Entry 5VZH (X-ray diffraction, 1.95 A resolution); this record covers chains A and T of the 4 polymer chains in the assembly.

== Chain A ==
Molecule: DNA-directed DNA/RNA polymerase mu
Source organism: Homo sapiens
Notes: EC 2.7.7.7
Reference sequence: Q9NP87 (DPOLM_HUMAN); numbering as in UniProt; present here: 134-397, 410-494
Chain sequence (354 residues; each row starts with the number of its first residue; note: 12 numbers in that range are skipped by the numbering (no residue carries them; nothing is unmodelled there)):
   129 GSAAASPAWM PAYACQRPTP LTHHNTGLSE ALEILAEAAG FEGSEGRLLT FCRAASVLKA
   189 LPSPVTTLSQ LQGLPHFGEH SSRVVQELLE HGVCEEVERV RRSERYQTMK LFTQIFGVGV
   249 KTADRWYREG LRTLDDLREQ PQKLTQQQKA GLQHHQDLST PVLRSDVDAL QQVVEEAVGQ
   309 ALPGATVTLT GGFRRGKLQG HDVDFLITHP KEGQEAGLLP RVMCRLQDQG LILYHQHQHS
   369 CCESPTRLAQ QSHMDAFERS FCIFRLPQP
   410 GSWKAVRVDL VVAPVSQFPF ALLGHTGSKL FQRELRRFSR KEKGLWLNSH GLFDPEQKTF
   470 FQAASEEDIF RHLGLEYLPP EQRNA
Disordered / not traced: 129-137, 365-383
Construct notes: expression tag (129-133); linker (410); engineered mutation His-434 (Trp in Q9NP87)
UniProt features mapped onto this chain:
  - region: Arg-323 to Asp-332 (Involved in ssDNA binding)
  - binding site (Mg(2+)): Asp-330, Asp-332, Asp-418
  - site: Gly-433 (Responsible for the low discrimination between dNTP and rNTP)
What the authors report for this chain:
  - mutagenesis - H329A (27-fold): decreased catalytic activity
  - mutagenesis - G433A (Kd 29 uM): unchanged binding to UTP
  - mutagenesis - G433A, G433S: unchanged catalytic activity

== Chain T ==
Molecule: 9-nt DNA strand
Sequence (9 nucleotides; numbered 1 to 9; the number before each row is that of its first residue):
     1 CGGCATACG

== Chain A / chain T interface ==
Pairs across the interface (24):
  Gly-174(A) with DC4(T), base contact
  Leu-177(A) with DC4(T), phosphate contact; DA5(T), phosphate contact
  Gln-364(A) with DG9(T), phosphate contact
  Phe-385(A) with DG9(T), phosphate contact
  Glu-386(A) with DC8(T), sugar contact; DG9(T), hydrogen bond to the phosphate
  Arg-387(A) with DA7(T), hydrogen bond to the base; DC8(T), hydrogen bond to the sugar; DG9(T), hydrogen bond to the phosphate
  Phe-389(A) with DG9(T), sugar contact
  Arg-442(A) with DA5(T), salt bridge to the phosphate
  Arg-445(A) with DA5(T), hydrogen bond to the base; DT6(T), hydrogen bond to the sugar
  Arg-446(A) with DC4(T), sugar contact; DA5(T), sugar contact
  Arg-449(A) with DT6(T), salt bridge to the phosphate
  Lys-450(A) with DG3(T), hydrogen bond to the phosphate; DC4(T), salt bridge to the phosphate
  Leu-456(A) with DT6(T), sugar contact
  Asn-457(A) with DT6(T), phosphate contact; DA7(T), hydrogen bond to the phosphate
  His-459(A) with DA7(T), hydrogen bond to the phosphate; DC8(T), salt bridge to the phosphate
Also at the interface, not in a pair above, chain A (16 interface residues in all): Arg-181

== Summary ==
Chain A and chain T form an interface of 16 and 7 residues respectively; the contacts include 9 hydrogen bonds
and 4 salt bridges. Polar contacts include Arg-387(A)/DA7(T), Arg-445(A)/DA5(T) and Arg-387(A)/DC8(T). The
paper reports that H329A of chain A reduces catalytic activity; G433A and G433S of chain A leave catalytic
activity unchanged.
Here chain A is DNA-directed DNA/RNA polymerase mu (Homo sapiens) and chain T is a 9-nt DNA strand. Entry 5VZH
(Post-catalytic complex of human Polymerase Mu (W434H) mutant with incoming UTP) was determined by X-ray
diffraction together with 5TWP, 5TWQ, 5TWR, 5TWS, 5VZ7, 5VZ8 and 9 further entries from the same study.
